Entry 7SIC (electron microscopy, 2.51 A resolution); this record covers chains A and B.

Chain A (and B):
Name: Serine-protein kinase ATM
From: Homo sapiens
Notes: EC 2.7.11.1; chain B of this document is another copy of the same molecule, construct and numbering; everything in this record applies to it too
UniProtKB: Q13315 (ATM_HUMAN); residues 1-3056 here = UniProt positions 1-3056
Chain sequence (3056 residues; numbered 1 to 3056; the number before each row is that of its first residue):
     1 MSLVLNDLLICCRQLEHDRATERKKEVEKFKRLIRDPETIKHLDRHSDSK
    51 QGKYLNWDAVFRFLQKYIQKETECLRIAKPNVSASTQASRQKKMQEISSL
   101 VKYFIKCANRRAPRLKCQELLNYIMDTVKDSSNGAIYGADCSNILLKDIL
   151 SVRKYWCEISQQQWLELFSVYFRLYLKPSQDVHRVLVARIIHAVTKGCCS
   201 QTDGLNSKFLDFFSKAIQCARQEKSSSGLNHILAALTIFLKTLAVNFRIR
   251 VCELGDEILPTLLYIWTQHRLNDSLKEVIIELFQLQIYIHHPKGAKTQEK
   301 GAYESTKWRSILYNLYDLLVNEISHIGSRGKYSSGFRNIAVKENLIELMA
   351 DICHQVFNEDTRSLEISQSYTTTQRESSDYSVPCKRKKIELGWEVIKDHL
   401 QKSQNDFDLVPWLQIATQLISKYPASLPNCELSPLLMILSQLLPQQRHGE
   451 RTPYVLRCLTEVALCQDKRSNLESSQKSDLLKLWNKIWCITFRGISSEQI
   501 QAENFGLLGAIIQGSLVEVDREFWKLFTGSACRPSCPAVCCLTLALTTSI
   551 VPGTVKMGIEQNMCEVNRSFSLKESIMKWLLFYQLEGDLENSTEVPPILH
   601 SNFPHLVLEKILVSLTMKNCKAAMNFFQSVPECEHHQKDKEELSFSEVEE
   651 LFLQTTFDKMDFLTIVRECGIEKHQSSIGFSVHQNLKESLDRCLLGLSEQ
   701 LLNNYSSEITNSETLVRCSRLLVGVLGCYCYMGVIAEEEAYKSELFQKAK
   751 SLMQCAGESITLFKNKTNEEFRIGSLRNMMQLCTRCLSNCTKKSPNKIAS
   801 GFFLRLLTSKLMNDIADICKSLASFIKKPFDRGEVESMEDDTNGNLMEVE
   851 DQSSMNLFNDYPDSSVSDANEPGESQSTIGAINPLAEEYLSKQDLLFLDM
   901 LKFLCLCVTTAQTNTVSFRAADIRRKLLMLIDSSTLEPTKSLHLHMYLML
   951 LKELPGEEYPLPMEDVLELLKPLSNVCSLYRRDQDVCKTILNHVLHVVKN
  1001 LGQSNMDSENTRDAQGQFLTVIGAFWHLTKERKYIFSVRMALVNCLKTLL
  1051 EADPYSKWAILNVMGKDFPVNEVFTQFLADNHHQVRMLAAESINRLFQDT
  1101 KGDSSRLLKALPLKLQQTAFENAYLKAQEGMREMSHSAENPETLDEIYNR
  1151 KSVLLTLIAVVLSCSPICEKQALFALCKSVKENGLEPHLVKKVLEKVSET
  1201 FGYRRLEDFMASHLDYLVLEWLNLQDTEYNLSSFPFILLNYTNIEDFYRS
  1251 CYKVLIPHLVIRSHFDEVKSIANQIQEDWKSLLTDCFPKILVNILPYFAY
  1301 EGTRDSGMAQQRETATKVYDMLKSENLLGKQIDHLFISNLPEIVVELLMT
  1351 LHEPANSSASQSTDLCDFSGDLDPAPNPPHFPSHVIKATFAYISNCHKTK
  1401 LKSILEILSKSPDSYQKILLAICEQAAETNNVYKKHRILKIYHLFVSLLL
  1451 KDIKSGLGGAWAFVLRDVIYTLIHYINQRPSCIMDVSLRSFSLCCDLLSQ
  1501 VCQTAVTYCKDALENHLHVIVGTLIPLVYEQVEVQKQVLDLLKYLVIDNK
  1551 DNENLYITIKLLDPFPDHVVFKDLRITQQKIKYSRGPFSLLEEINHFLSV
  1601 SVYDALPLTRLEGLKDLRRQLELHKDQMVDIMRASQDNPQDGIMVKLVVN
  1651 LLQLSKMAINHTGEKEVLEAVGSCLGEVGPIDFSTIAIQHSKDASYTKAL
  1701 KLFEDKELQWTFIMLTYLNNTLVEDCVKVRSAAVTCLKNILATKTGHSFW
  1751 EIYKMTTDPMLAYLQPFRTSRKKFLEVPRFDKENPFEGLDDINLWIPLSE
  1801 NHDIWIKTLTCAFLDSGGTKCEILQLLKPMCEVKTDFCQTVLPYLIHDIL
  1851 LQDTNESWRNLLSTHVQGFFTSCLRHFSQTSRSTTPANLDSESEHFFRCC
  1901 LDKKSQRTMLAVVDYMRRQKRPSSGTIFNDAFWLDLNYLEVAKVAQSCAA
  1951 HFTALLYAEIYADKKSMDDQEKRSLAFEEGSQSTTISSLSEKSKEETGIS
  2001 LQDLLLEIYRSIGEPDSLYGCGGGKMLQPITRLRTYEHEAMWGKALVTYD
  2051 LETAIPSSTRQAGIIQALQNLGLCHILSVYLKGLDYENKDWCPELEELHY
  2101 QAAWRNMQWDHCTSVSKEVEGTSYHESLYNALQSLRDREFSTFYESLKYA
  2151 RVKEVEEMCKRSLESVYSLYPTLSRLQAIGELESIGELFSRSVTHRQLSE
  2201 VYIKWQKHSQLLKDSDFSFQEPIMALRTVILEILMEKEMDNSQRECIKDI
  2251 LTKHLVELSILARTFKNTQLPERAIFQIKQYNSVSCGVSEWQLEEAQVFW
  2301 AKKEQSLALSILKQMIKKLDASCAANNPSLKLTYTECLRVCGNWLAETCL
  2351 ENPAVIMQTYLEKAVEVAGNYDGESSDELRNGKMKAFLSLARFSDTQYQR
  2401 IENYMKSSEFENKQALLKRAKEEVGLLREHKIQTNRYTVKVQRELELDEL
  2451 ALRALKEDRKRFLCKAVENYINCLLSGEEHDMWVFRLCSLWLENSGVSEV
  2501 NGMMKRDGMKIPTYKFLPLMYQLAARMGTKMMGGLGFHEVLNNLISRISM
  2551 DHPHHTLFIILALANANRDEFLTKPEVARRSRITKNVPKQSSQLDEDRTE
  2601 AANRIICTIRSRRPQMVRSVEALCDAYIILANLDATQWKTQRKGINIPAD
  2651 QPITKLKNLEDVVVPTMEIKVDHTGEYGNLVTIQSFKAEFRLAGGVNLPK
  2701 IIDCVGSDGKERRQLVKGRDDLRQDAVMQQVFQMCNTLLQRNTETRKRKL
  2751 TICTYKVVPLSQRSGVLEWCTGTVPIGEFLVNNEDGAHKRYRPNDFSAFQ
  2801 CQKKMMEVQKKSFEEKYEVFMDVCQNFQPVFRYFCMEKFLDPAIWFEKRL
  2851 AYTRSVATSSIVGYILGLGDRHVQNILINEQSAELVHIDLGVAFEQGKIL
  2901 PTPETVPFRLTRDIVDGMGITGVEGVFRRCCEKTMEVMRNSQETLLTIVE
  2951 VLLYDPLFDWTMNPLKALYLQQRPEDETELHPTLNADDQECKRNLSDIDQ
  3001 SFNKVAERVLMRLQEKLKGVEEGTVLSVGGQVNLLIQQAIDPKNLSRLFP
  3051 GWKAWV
Unresolved in the structure: 1-4, 45-55, 75-86, 330-336, 359-388, 555-569, 587-592, 634-643, 665-678, 827-876, 1102-1107, 1135-1141, 1355-1370, 1877-1898, 1975-1983, 2113-2120, 2423-2435, 2574-2590, 2975-3000
Bound ions: Mg2+: N2875 (together with AMP-PNP)
Small-molecule neighbours: AMP-PNP (ANP; phosphoaminophosphonic acid-adenylate ester): A2693, G2694, G2695, V2696, N2697, L2715, K2717, D2720, Y2755, L2767, E2768, W2769, C2770, T2773, P2775, Q2874, L2877, I2888, D2889, Y2969
From the paper describing this entry:
  - post-translational modification sites: S1981, K3016 (citing earlier work)
  - self-association interface (contacts with another copy of this molecule); pairs are residue here / residue on that copy: R2032-E2272 (salt bridge), K2044-E2304 (salt bridge)
  - binding site for AMP-PNP: G2695, V2696, N2697, L2715, K2717, L2767, E2768, W2769, C2770, L2877, Y2969
  - Mg2+ coordination: N2875, D2889
  - catalytic residues: D2870, H2872 (citing earlier work)
  - catalytic residues: N2875
  - contacts within the chain: E2895-K3016 (salt bridge)
  - disease-associated variants - S978P, C987W, C987Y, F1025L, F1025S: decreased stability (proposed by the authors, not directly observed)

Interface between chain A and chain B:
Pairs across the interface - 106 pairs, chain A then chain B:
  M2026(A) with L2307(B), hydrophobic
  L2027(A) with E2295(B); F2299(B), hydrophobic; I2311(B), hydrophobic
  R2032(A) with E2272(B), salt bridge; F2299(B); L2307(B)
  Y2036(A) with E2304(B), hydrogen bond
  K2044(A) with K2302(B), hydrogen bond (side chain-backbone); E2304(B), salt bridge
  L2046(A) with I2076(B), hydrophobic
  V2047(A) with L2073(B), hydrophobic; Q2269(B); E2272(B)
  T2048(A) with E2272(B)
  D2050(A) with L2073(B); C2074(B), hydrogen bond (side chain-backbone); H2075(B), hydrogen bond (side chain-backbone); I2076(B), hydrogen bond (side chain-backbone); R2273(B), salt bridge
  L2051(A) with E2272(B); R2273(B); F2276(B)
  E2052(A) with F2276(B)
  R2060(A) with H2075(B)
  Q2061(A) with H2075(B)
  I2064(A) with H2075(B)
  L2073(A) with V2047(B), hydrophobic; D2050(B)
  C2074(A) with D2050(B), hydrogen bond (backbone-side chain)
  H2075(A) with D2050(B), hydrogen bond (backbone-side chain); R2060(B); Q2061(B); I2064(B); Y2080(B), hydrogen bond
  I2076(A) with L2046(B), hydrophobic; D2050(B), hydrogen bond (backbone-side chain)
  V2079(A) with Y2080(B); G2083(B); L2084(B); E2087(B)
  Y2080(A) with H2075(B), hydrogen bond; V2079(B)
  K2082(A) with E2087(B)
  G2083(A) with V2079(B); G2083(B)
  L2084(A) with V2079(B)
  Y2086(A) with Y2086(B), hydrophobic
  E2087(A) with V2079(B); K2082(B)
  Q2269(A) with V2047(B)
  E2272(A) with R2032(B), salt bridge; V2047(B); T2048(B); L2051(B)
  R2273(A) with D2050(B), salt bridge; L2051(B)
  F2276(A) with L2051(B); E2052(B)
  E2295(A) with L2027(B)
  F2299(A) with L2027(B), hydrophobic; R2032(B)
  K2302(A) with K2044(B), hydrogen bond (backbone-side chain)
  E2304(A) with Y2036(B), hydrogen bond; K2044(B), salt bridge
  L2307(A) with M2026(B), hydrophobic; R2032(B)
  I2311(A) with L2027(B), hydrophobic
  T2348(A) with N3033(B)
  C2349(A) with N3033(B); L3034(B); Q3037(B)
  L2350(A) with N3033(B)
  E2351(A) with Q3037(B)
  N2352(A) with Q3037(B)
  R2400(A) with E3022(B), salt bridge
  E2409(A) with I2899(B)
  N2412(A) with V3005(B)
  K2413(A) with P2903(B)
  L2416(A) with I2899(B), hydrophobic; M2962(B)
  A2420(A) with P2964(B), hydrophobic
  K2440(A) with L2968(B)
  R2443(A) with K2810(B); R2973(B)
  E2444(A) with P2901(B)
  K2810(A) with R2443(B)
  I2899(A) with E2409(B); L2416(B), hydrophobic
  P2901(A) with E2444(B)
  P2903(A) with K2413(B)
  M2962(A) with L2416(B)
  P2964(A) with A2420(B), hydrophobic
  L2968(A) with K2440(B)
  R2973(A) with R2443(B)
  V3005(A) with N2412(B)
  K3018(A) with G3023(B)
  E3022(A) with R2400(B), salt bridge
  G3023(A) with K3018(B)
  N3033(A) with T2348(B); C2349(B); L2350(B)
  L3034(A) with C2349(B)
  Q3037(A) with C2349(B); E2351(B); N2352(B)
Also at the interface, not in a pair above, chain A (79 interface residues in all): T2053, L2071, S2306, S2310, P2353, L2450, A2454, K2811, F2813, K2898, L2900, R2928, L3026, G3030, D3041
Also at the interface, not in a pair above, chain B (79 interface residues in all): T2053, L2071, S2306, S2310, P2353, L2450, A2454, K2811, F2813, K2898, L2900, R2928, L3026, G3030, D3041

In short:
The chain A/chain B interface involves 79 residues from each chain, with 12 hydrogen bonds and 8 salt bridges.
Polar pairs include R2032(A)-E2272(B), K2044(A)-E2304(B) and D2050(A)-R2273(B). Chain A binds AMP-PNP. From
the paper: catalytic residues D2870(A), H2872(A) and N2875(A); S978P, C987W and C987Y of chain A, among
others, reduce stability; 5 substitutions were tested in all.
Chain A and chain B are both Serine-protein kinase ATM (Homo sapiens); the structure, Human ATM Dimer, was
determined by electron microscopy together with 7SID from the same study.
